6WGI - chains 4 and 7 of the 16 polymer chains in the assembly; structure by electron microscopy, 10.00 A resolution (very low resolution: no residue pairs are listed; an interface is given only as per-side residue counts).

[Chain 4]
Molecule: DNA replication licensing factor MCM4
Source organism: Saccharomyces cerevisiae
Notes: EC 3.6.4.12
Reference sequence: P30665 (MCM4_YEAST); residue numbers follow UniProt; this construct covers 1-933
Amino-acid sequence (933 residues; each row starts with the number of its first residue):
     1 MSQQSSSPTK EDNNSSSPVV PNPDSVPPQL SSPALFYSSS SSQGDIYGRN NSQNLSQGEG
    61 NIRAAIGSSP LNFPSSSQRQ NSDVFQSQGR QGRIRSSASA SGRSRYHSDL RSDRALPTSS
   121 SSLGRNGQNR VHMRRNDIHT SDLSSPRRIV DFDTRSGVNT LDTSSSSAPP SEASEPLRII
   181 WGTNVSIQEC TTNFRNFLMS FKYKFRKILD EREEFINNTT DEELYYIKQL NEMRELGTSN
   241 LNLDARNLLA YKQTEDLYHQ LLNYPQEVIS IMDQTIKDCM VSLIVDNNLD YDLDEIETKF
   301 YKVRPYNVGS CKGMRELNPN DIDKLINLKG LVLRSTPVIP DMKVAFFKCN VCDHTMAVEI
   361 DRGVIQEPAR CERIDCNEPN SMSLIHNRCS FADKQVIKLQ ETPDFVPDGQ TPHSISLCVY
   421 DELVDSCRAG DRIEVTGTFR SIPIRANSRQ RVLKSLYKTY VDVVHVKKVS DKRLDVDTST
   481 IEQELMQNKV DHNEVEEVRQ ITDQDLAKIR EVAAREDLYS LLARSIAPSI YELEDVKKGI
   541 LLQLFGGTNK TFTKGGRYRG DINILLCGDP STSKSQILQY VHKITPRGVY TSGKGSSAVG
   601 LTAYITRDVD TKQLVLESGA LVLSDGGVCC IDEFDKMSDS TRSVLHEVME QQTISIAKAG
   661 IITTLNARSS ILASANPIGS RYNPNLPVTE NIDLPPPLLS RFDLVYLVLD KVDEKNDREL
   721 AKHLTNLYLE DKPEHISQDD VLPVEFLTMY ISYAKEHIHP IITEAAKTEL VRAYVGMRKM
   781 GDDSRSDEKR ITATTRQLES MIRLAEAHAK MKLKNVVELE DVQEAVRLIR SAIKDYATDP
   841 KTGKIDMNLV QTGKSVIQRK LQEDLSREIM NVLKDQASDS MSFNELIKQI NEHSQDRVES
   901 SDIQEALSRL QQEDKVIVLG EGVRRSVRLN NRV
Not modelled in the structure: 1-176, 210-220, 246, 442-457, 471-500, 592-601, 780-794, 835-853, 929-933
Swiss-Prot annotation at these positions:
  - motif: S700 to D703 (Arginine finger)
  - binding site (ATP): G568 to S575
  - modified residue (Phosphoserine): S52, S56, S69
  - mutagenesis: K574 (K574A: Loss of MCM2-7 complex helicase activity)

[Chain 7]
Molecule: DNA replication licensing factor MCM7
Source organism: Saccharomyces cerevisiae
Notes: EC 3.6.4.12
Reference sequence: P38132 (MCM7_YEAST); residues 1-845 here = UniProt positions 1-845
Amino-acid sequence (845 residues; numbered 1 to 845; the number before each row is that of its first residue):
     1 MSAALPSIQL PVDYNNLFNE ITDFLVTFKQ DTLSSDATRN ENEDENLDAE NIEQHLLEKG
    61 PKYMAMLQKV ANRELNSVII DLDDILQYQN EKFLQGTQAD DLVSAIQQNA NHFTELFCRA
   121 IDNNMPLPTK EIDYKDDVLD VILNQRRLRN ERMLSDRTNE IRSENLMDTT MDPPSSMNDA
   181 LREVVEDETE LFPPNLTRRY FLYFKPLSQN CARRYRKKAI SSKPLSVRQI KGDFLGQLIT
   241 VRGIITRVSD VKPAVEVIAY TCDQCGYEVF QEVNSRTFTP LSECTSEECS QNQTKGQLFM
   301 STRASKFSAF QECKIQELSQ QVPVGHIPRS LNIHVNGTLV RSLSPGDIVD VTGIFLPAPY
   361 TGFKALKAGL LTETYLEAQF VRQHKKKFAS FSLTSDVEER VMELITSGDV YNRLAKSIAP
   421 EIYGNLDVKK ALLLLLVGGV DKRVGDGMKI RGDINVCLMG DPGVAKSQLL KAICKISPRG
   481 VYTTGKGSSG VGLTAAVMKD PVTDEMILEG GALVLADNGI CCIDEFDKMD ESDRTAIHEV
   541 MEQQTISISK AGINTTLNAR TSILAAANPL YGRYNPRLSP LDNINLPAAL LSRFDILFLM
   601 LDIPSRDDDE KLAEHVTYVH MHNKQPDLDF TPVEPSKMRE YIAYAKTKRP VMSEAVNDYV
   661 VQAYIRLRQD SKREMDSKFS FGQATPRTLL GIIRLSQALA KLRLADMVDI DDVEEALRLV
   721 RVSKESLYQE TNKSKEDESP TTKIFTIIKK MLQETGKNTL SYENIVKTVR LRGFTMLQLS
   781 NCIQEYSYLN VWHLINEGNT LKFVDDGTMD TDQEDSLVST PKLAPQTTAS ANVSAQDSDI
   841 DLQDA
Not modelled in the structure: 1-11, 32-58, 131-195, 216-219, 357-375, 385-396, 463-466, 484-496, 673-675, 730-737, 792-845
Swiss-Prot annotation at these positions:
  - motif: S592 to D595 (Arginine finger)
  - binding site (ATP): Y423, G463, A465, K466, S467, N568, R593, R687
  - modified residue: T811 (Phosphothreonine), S819 (Phosphoserine), S838 (Phosphoserine)
  - mutagenesis: K466 (K466A: Loss of MCM2-7 complex helicase activity)

[Interface between chain 4 and chain 7]
At this resolution (10 A) residue pairs are not listed: 41 residues of chain 4 and 48 of chain 7 lie at the interface.

[Overview]
41 residues of chain 4 and 48 residues of chain 7 are in contact. UniProt lists 8 ATP-binding residues and one
mutagenesis site on chain 4; 8 ATP-binding residues and one mutagenesis site on chain 7.
Chain 4 is DNA replication licensing factor MCM4 and chain 7 is DNA replication licensing factor MCM7, both
from Saccharomyces cerevisiae; the structure, Atomic model of the mutant OCCM (ORC-Cdc6-Cdt1-Mcm2-7 with Mcm6
WHD truncation) loaded on DNA at 10.5 ..., was determined by electron microscopy together with 6WGC, 6WGF and
6WGG from the same study.
